Entry 5XVP (X-ray diffraction, 3.00 A resolution); this record covers chains D and H of the 10 polymer chains in the assembly.

Chain D:
Name: CRISPR-associated endonuclease Cas1
From: Enterococcus faecalis TX0027
Notes: EC 3.1.-.-
Reference sequence: E6GPD7 (E6GPD7_ENTFL); residues 1-288 here = UniProt positions 1-288
Amino-acid sequence (288 residues; each row starts with the number of its first residue):
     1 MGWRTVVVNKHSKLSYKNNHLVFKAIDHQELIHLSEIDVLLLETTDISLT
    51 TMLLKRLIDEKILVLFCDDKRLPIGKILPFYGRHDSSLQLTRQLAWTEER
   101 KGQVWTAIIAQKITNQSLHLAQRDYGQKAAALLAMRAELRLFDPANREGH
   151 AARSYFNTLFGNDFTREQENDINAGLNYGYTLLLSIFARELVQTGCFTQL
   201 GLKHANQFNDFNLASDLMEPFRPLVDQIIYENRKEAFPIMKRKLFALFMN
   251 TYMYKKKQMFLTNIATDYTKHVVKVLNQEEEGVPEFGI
Reported in the primary citation:
  - binding site for the 73-nt DNA strand: Lys70, Arg166, Arg222, Lys241
  - catalytic residues: His204
  - catalytic residues: Glu148, Glu219 (proposed by the authors, not directly observed)
  - specificity-determining residues: Phe208 (proposed by the authors, not directly observed)

Chain H:
Molecule: 73-nt DNA strand
Sequence (73 nucleotides; row label = number of the first residue in the row):
     1 TTCGTAGCTGAGGCCTCAGCTACGTTCCGTTTTAGAGTCATGTTGTTTAG
    51 AATGGTACCAAAACCTCGGAGAA
Unresolved in the structure: 1-2
Metal / ion sites: Mg2+: DC15 (shared with 3 residues of chain E)

Interface between chain D and chain H:
Contacting residue pairs (33; chain D residue first):
  Lys70(D) - DT25(H)  base contact
  Lys70(D) - DT26(H)  salt bridge to the phosphate
  Arg71(D) - DT25(H)  base contact
  Glu148(D) - DG29(H)  phosphate contact
  Arg166(D) - DC27(H)  hydrogen bond to the phosphate
  Arg166(D) - DC28(H)  salt bridge to the phosphate
  Ala174(D) - DT26(H)  base contact
  Asn177(D) - DT26(H)  sugar contact
  Asn177(D) - DC27(H)  phosphate contact
  Tyr178(D) - DT25(H)  hydrogen bond to the phosphate
  Tyr178(D) - DT26(H)  sugar contact
  Tyr180(D) - DC28(H)  phosphate contact
  Thr181(D) - DT26(H)  phosphate contact
  Thr181(D) - DC27(H)  sugar contact
  Leu182(D) - DT25(H)  base contact
  Lys203(D) - DG29(H)  sugar contact
  His204(D) - DC28(H)  hydrogen bond to the phosphate
  His204(D) - DG29(H)  salt bridge to the phosphate
  His204(D) - DT30(H)  phosphate contact
  Ala205(D) - DT30(H)  sugar contact
  Ala205(D) - DT31(H)  phosphate contact
  Asn206(D) - DT30(H)  hydrogen bond to the phosphate
  Asn206(D) - DT31(H)  base contact
  Gln207(D) - DT31(H)  hydrogen bond to the phosphate
  Gln207(D) - DT32(H)  base contact
  Phe208(D) - DT31(H)  base contact
  Phe208(D) - DT32(H)  base contact
  Asn209(D) - DC28(H)  hydrogen bond to the base
  Ser215(D) - DC28(H)  sugar contact
  Glu219(D) - DG29(H)  phosphate contact
  Arg222(D) - DC28(H)  salt bridge to the phosphate
  Phe237(D) - DT26(H)  base contact
  Lys241(D) - DT25(H)  salt bridge to the phosphate
Interface residues without a listed pair, chain D (26 interface residues in all): Leu184, Ser185, Phe245, Phe248

Summary:
The interface between chain D and chain H involves 26 residues on one side and 8 on the other, with 6 hydrogen
bonds and 5 salt bridges. Among the polar pairs are Asn209(D)-DC28(H), Arg166(D)-DC27(H) and
Tyr178(D)-DT25(H). From the paper: catalytic residues His204(D), Glu148(D) and Glu219(D); a binding site for
the 73-nt DNA strand at Lys70(D), Arg166(D) and Arg222(D) among others.
Here chain D is CRISPR-associated endonuclease Cas1 (Enterococcus faecalis TX0027) and chain H is a 73-nt DNA
strand. Entry 5XVP (E. fae Cas1-Cas2/prespacer/target ternary complex revealing the fully integrated states)
was determined by X-ray diffraction (same publication as 5XVN and 5XVO).
